PDB entry 1QXJ | X-ray diffraction, 1.80 A resolution | chains A and B

== Chain A (and B) ==
Protein: Glucose-6-phosphate isomerase
Organism: Pyrococcus furiosus
Notes: EC 5.3.1.9; chain B of this document is another copy of the same molecule, construct and numbering; everything in this record applies to it too
UniProt: P83194 (G6PI_PYRFU); residue numbers follow UniProt; this construct covers 1-189
Sequence (189 residues; numbered 1 to 189; the number before each row is that of its first residue):
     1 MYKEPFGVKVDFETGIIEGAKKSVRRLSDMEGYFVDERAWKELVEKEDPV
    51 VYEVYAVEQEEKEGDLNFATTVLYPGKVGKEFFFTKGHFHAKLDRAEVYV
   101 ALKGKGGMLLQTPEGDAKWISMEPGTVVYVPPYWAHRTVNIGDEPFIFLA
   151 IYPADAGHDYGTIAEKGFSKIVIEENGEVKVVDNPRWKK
Not modelled in the structure: 188-189
Swiss-Prot annotation at these positions:
  - binding site (Fe cation): His88, His90, Glu97, His136
Ion coordination: Ni2+: His88, His90, Glu97, His136

== Interface between chain A and chain B ==
Residue-residue contacts - 93 pairs, chain A then chain B:
  Tyr2(A) with Thr112(B); Pro113(B); Glu114(B), hydrogen bond; Tyr133(B), hydrophobic; Trp134(B)
  Lys3(A) with Tyr129(B), hydrogen bond; Pro131(B); Trp134(B), hydrogen bond (backbone-side chain)
  Glu4(A) with Lys118(B); Pro131(B)
  Pro5(A) with Leu110(B), hydrophobic; Lys118(B), hydrogen bond (backbone-side chain); Ile120(B), hydrophobic; Tyr129(B); Pro131(B); Trp134(B)
  Phe6(A) with Ile120(B); Val127(B); Val128(B); Tyr129(B), hydrogen bond (backbone-backbone)
  Gly7(A) with Ile120(B); Val127(B)
  Val8(A) with Gly125(B); Thr126(B); Val127(B), hydrogen bond (backbone-backbone)
  Lys9(A) with Glu123(B), salt bridge; Gly125(B)
  Val10(A) with Gly125(B), hydrogen bond (backbone-backbone); Val127(B), hydrophobic
  Phe12(A) with Phe12(B), hydrophobic; Val100(B), hydrophobic
  Gln59(A) with Tyr129(B)
  Glu63(A) with Glu63(B)
  Gly64(A) with Asp94(B); Arg95(B); Ala96(B), hydrogen bond (backbone-backbone); Pro153(B)
  Asp65(A) with Ala96(B); Tyr129(B), hydrogen bond; Pro132(B)
  Leu66(A) with Leu66(B), hydrophobic; Ala96(B); Glu97(B); Val98(B); Tyr129(B); Ile151(B)
  Phe68(A) with Val98(B), hydrophobic; Val127(B), hydrophobic
  Asp94(A) with Gly64(B)
  Arg95(A) with Gly64(B)
  Ala96(A) with Gly64(B), hydrogen bond (backbone-backbone); Asp65(B); Leu66(B)
  Glu97(A) with Leu66(B)
  Val98(A) with Leu66(B)
  Val100(A) with Leu149(B), hydrophobic
  Leu110(A) with Pro5(B), hydrophobic
  Thr112(A) with Tyr2(B)
  Pro113(A) with Tyr2(B)
  Glu114(A) with Tyr2(B), hydrogen bond
  Ile120(A) with Pro5(B); Phe6(B), hydrophobic; Gly7(B)
  Glu123(A) with Lys9(B), salt bridge
  Gly125(A) with Val8(B); Lys9(B); Val10(B), hydrogen bond (backbone-backbone); Phe12(B)
  Thr126(A) with Val8(B)
  Val127(A) with Phe6(B); Gly7(B); Val8(B), hydrogen bond (backbone-backbone); Val10(B), hydrophobic; Phe68(B), hydrophobic
  Val128(A) with Phe6(B)
  Tyr129(A) with Lys3(B), hydrogen bond; Pro5(B); Phe6(B), hydrogen bond (backbone-backbone); Gln59(B), hydrogen bond; Asp65(B), hydrogen bond; Leu66(B)
  Pro131(A) with Lys3(B); Glu4(B); Pro5(B)
  Pro132(A) with Asp65(B)
  Tyr133(A) with Tyr2(B), hydrophobic
  Trp134(A) with Tyr2(B); Lys3(B), hydrogen bond (side chain-backbone); Pro5(B)
  Leu149(A) with Val100(B), hydrophobic
  Ile151(A) with Leu66(B); Ile151(B), hydrophobic
  Pro153(A) with Gly64(B)
Other interface residues (no listed pair), chain A (44 interface residues in all): Ala101, Leu102, Lys118, Tyr152
Other interface residues (no listed pair), chain B (44 interface residues in all): Ala101, Leu102, Tyr152

== Overview ==
Chain A and chain B each contribute 44 residues to their interface; the contacts include 18 hydrogen bonds and
2 salt bridges. Among the polar pairs are Lys9(A)-Glu123(B), Tyr2(A)-Glu114(B) and Lys3(A)-Tyr129(B). Curated
annotation (UniProt) lists 4 Fe cation-binding residues on chain A.
Chain A and chain B are both Glucose-6-phosphate isomerase (Pyrococcus furiosus); the structure, Crystal
structure of native phosphoglucose isomerase from Pyrococcus furiosus, was determined by X-ray diffraction
(same publication as 1QXR and 1QY4).
